Entry 3AF9 (X-ray diffraction, 1.85 A resolution); this record covers chain X.

Chain X:
Name: Ferritin light chain
Organism: Equus caballus
UniProt: P02791 (FRIL_HORSE); residues 1-174 here correspond to UniProt positions 2-175 (UniProt number = residue number + 1)
Chain sequence (174 residues; numbered 1 to 174; the number before each row is that of its first residue):
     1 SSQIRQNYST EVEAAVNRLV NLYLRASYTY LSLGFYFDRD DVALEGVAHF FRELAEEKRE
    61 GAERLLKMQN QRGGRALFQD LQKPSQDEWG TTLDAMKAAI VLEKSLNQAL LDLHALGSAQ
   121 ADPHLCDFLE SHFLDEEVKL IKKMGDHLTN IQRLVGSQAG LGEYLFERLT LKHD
Unresolved in the structure: 1, 173-174
Sequence notes: engineered mutation Ala48 (Cys49 in P02791)
Metal / ion sites: Cd2+ site 1 near His49 (its only coordinating residue here); Cd2+ site 2: Asp80, Gln82; Palladium(II) allyl complex Pd: His114, Cys126; palladium ion near Cys126 (its only coordinating residue here); Cd2+ site 3 near Asp135 (its only coordinating residue here)
Small-molecule neighbours: Palladium(II) allyl complex (PLL): His114, Pro123, Cys126, Asp127, Glu130

Summary:
Bound to chain X: Palladium(II) allyl complex. The Cd2+ site 2 is built by Asp80 and Gln82. His114 and Cys126
coordinate a Palladium(II) allyl complex Pd ion.
Chain X is Ferritin light chain (Equus caballus); the structure, Crystal Structure of Pd(allyl)/apo-C48AFr,
was determined by X-ray diffraction (same publication as 3AF7 and 3AF8).
